8OJ1 - chains A and B; structure by X-ray diffraction, 2.57 A resolution.

[Chain A]
Name: Auxin response factor
Organism: Marchantia polymorpha
UniProtKB: A0A0G3FH20 (A0A0G3FH20_MARPO); numbering as in UniProt (aligned over 38-395)
Amino-acid sequence (366 residues; each row starts with the number of its first residue):
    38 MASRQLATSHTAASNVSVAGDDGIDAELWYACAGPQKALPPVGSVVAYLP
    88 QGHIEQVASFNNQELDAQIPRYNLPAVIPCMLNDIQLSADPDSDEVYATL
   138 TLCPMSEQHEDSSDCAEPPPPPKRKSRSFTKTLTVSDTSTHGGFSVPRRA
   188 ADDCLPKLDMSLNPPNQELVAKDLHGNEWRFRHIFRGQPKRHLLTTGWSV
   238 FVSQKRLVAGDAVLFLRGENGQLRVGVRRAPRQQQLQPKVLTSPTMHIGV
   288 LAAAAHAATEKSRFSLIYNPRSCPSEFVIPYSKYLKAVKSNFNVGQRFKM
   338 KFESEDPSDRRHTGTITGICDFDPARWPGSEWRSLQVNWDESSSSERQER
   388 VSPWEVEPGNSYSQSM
Unresolved in the structure: 38-61, 100-104, 144-161, 270-274, 339-348, 379-384, 399-403
Sequence notes: expression tag (396-403)
Reported in the primary citation:
  - conformationally variable residues (side-chain flip): His178
  - binding site for HA7 (chain B): His178

[Chain B]
Molecule: HA7
Sequence (22 nucleotides; row label = number of the first residue in the row):
     1 TTGTCGGCGAA
    11 TTCGCCGACAA

[Interface between chain A and chain B]
Contacting residue pairs - 20 pairs, chain A then chain B:
  Thr177(A) - DC13(B)  hydrogen bond to the phosphate
  Thr177(A) - DG14(B)  base contact
  His178(A) - DG14(B)  base contact
  His178(A) - DC15(B)  hydrogen bond to the base
  Arg219(A) - DC16(B)  salt bridge to the phosphate
  Ile221(A) - DC16(B)  phosphate contact
  Arg223(A) - DC15(B)  sugar contact
  Arg223(A) - DC16(B)  salt bridge to the phosphate
  Arg223(A) - DG17(B)  salt bridge to the phosphate
  Gly224(A) - DG17(B)  phosphate contact
  Gln225(A) - DA18(B)  phosphate contact
  Gln225(A) - DC19(B)  hydrogen bond to the base
  Pro226(A) - DC19(B)  base contact
  Pro226(A) - DA20(B)  base contact
  Arg228(A) - DA18(B)  base contact
  Arg228(A) - DC19(B)  base contact
  Thr232(A) - DC15(B)  phosphate contact
  Thr232(A) - DC16(B)  phosphate contact
  Thr233(A) - DC15(B)  hydrogen bond to the phosphate
  Ser236(A) - DG14(B)  hydrogen bond to the phosphate
Other interface residues (no listed pair), chain A (13 interface residues in all): Gly179

[Overview]
The interface between chain A and chain B involves 13 residues on one side and 8 on the other, with 5 hydrogen
bonds and 3 salt bridges. Polar pairs include His178(A)-DC15(B), Gln225(A)-DC19(B) and Thr177(A)-DC13(B). From
the paper: a binding site for HA7 (chain B) at His178(A); conformational variability at His178(A).
Here chain A is Auxin response factor (Marchantia polymorpha) and chain B is HA7. Entry 8OJ1 (Crystal
structure of the DNA binding domain of M. polymorpha Auxin Response Factor 2 (MpARF2) in ...) was determined
by X-ray diffraction (same publication as 8OJ2).
